Entry 6HJX (X-ray diffraction, 2.50 A resolution); this record covers chains C and H of the 10 polymer chains in the assembly.

[Chain C]
Name: Cys-loop ligand-gated ion channel
Organism: Dickeya chrysanthemi
UniProtKB: P0C7B7 (ELIC_DICCH); the construct has insertions or renumbered stretches relative to UniProt, so the offset changes along the chain: 8-163 = UniProt 8-163; 165-317 = UniProt 164-316
Amino-acid sequence (312 residues; each row starts with the number of its first residue):
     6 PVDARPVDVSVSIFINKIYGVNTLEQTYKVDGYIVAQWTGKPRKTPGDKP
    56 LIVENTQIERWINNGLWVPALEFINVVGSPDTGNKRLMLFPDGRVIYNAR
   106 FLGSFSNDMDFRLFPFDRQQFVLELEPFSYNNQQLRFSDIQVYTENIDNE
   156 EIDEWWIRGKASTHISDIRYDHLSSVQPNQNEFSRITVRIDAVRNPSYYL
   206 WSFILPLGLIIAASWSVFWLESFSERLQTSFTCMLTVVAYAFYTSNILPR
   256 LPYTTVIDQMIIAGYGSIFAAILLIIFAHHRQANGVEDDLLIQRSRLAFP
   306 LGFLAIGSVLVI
Disordered / not traced: 179-181, 289-292
Construct notes: expression tag (6-7); insertion (164); engineered mutation Cys238 (Leu237 in P0C7B7), Ser300 (Cys299 in P0C7B7), Ser313 (Cys312 in P0C7B7); conflict Asn289 (Met288 in P0C7B7)

[Chain H]
Name: nanobody 72
Organism: Lama glama
Notes: antibody fragment or engineered binder
Amino-acid sequence (124 residues; numbered 1 to 124; the number before each row is that of its first residue):
     1 QVQLQESGGGLVQAGGSLRLSCAASGRIFSTNVMGWFRQAPGKEREFVAT
    51 VGRIGGSTVYADFVKGRFTLSRDNAKNMVYLQMNSLKPEDTAVYYCGARI
   101 GGSDRLAPENYGYWGQGTQVTVSS
Disordered / not traced: 1, 124
Cystine bridges: Cys22-Cys96

[Interface between chain C and chain H]
Contacting residue pairs - 33 pairs, chain C then chain H:
  Asn112(C) with Ser103(H), hydrogen bond
  Asp113(C) with Arg53(H), salt bridge; Ser103(H)
  Gln125(C) with Gly102(H); Ser103(H), hydrogen bond (side chain-backbone); Asp104(H); Asn110(H), hydrogen bond
  Val127(C) with Ser103(H)
  His169(C) with Asp104(H), salt bridge; Leu106(H)
  Ile170(C) with Asp62(H)
  Ser171(C) with Val59(H); Tyr60(H); Leu106(H)
  Asp172(C) with Thr58(H); Val59(H); Tyr60(H), hydrogen bond (backbone-backbone)
  Ile173(C) with Thr58(H); Val59(H), hydrophobic
  Arg174(C) with Gly56(H); Ser57(H); Thr58(H), hydrogen bond (backbone-backbone); Tyr60(H); Gly66(H); Phe68(H), hydrogen bond (side chain-backbone); Thr69(H), hydrogen bond
  Tyr175(C) with Gly56(H); Ser57(H)
  Asp176(C) with Gly56(H), hydrogen bond (backbone-backbone)
  Glu187(C) with Gly66(H)
  Thr192(C) with Leu106(H)
  Arg194(C) with Asp104(H), salt bridge; Glu109(H), salt bridge
Also at the interface, not in a pair above, chain H (21 interface residues in all): Ile54, Ala61, Val64, Arg67, Ala107

[Overview]
The interface between chain C and chain H involves 15 residues on one side and 21 on the other, with 8
hydrogen bonds and 4 salt bridges. Polar contacts include Asp113(C)-Arg53(H), His169(C)-Asp104(H) and
Arg194(C)-Asp104(H).
Here chain C is Cys-loop ligand-gated ion channel (Dickeya chrysanthemi) and chain H is nanobody 72 (Lama
glama). Entry 6HJX (X-ray structure of a pentameric ligand gated ion channel from Erwinia chrysanthemi (ELIC)
7'C pore mutant ...) was determined by X-ray diffraction (same publication as 6HJY and 6HK0).
